PDB entry 2C06 | solution NMR | chains A and C of the 3 polymer chains in the assembly

# Chain A
Molecule: Kid toxin protein
Organism: Escherichia coli
UniProt: P13976 (PEMK_ECOLI); residues 1-110 here correspond to UniProt positions 24-133 (UniProt number = residue number + 23)
Amino-acid sequence (110 residues; numbered 1 to 110; the number before each row is that of its first residue):
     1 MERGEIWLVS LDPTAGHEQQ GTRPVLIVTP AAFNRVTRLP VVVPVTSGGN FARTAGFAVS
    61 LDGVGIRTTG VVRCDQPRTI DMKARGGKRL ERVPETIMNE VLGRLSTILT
Reported in the primary citation:
  - catalytic residues: His-17, Arg-73, Asp-75
  - binding site for the 5-nt RNA strand (chain C): Asp-12, His-17, Gln-20, Gly-21, Thr-22, Arg-23, Thr-37, Arg-38, Thr-46, Ser-47, Ala-55, Phe-57, Thr-69, Arg-73, Asp-75, Lys-83
  - specificity-determining residues: Thr-46, Ser-47
  - specificity-determining residues: Ala-55, Phe-57, Thr-69, Val-71, Arg-73 (proposed by the authors, not directly observed)
  - mutagenesis - G21R: abolished catalytic activity (citing earlier work)
  - self-association interface (contacts with another copy of this molecule); pairs are residue here / residue on that copy: Glu-18/Arg-85 (salt bridge) (citing earlier work)
  - self-association interface (contacts with another copy of this molecule); pairs are residue here / residue on that copy: Asp-81/His-17 (hydrogen bond)
  - conformationally variable residues (loop rearrangement): Ser-47 to Ala-55

# Chain C
Molecule: 5-nt RNA strand
Sequence (5 nucleotides; each row starts with the number of its first residue):
     1 AUACA

# How chain A and chain C interact
Contacting residue pairs (28; chain A residue first):
  Ser-10(A) with A5(C), base contact
  Asp-12(A) with A5(C), sugar contact
  Thr-14(A) with A5(C), sugar contact
  His-17(A) with A3(C), phosphate contact
  Glu-18(A) with C4(C), phosphate contact
  Gln-19(A) with A3(C), sugar contact; C4(C), phosphate contact
  Gln-20(A) with C4(C), phosphate contact; A5(C), sugar contact
  Gly-21(A) with A5(C), phosphate contact
  Thr-22(A) with A5(C), base contact
  Arg-23(A) with C4(C), sugar contact
  Val-45(A) with C4(C), base contact
  Thr-46(A) with A3(C), base contact; C4(C), base contact
  Ser-47(A) with A3(C), base contact; C4(C), base contact
  Gly-48(A) with A3(C), base contact
  Ala-55(A) with U2(C), base contact
  Gly-56(A) with U2(C), base contact
  Phe-57(A) with U2(C), base contact
  Thr-69(A) with C4(C), base contact
  Gly-70(A) with C4(C), base contact
  Arg-73(A) with U2(C), sugar contact; A3(C), phosphate contact
  Asp-75(A) with U2(C), sugar contact; A3(C), phosphate contact
  Gln-76(A) with A3(C), phosphate contact
Other interface residues (no listed pair), chain A (23 interface residues in all): Val-71

# Summary
The interface between chain A and chain C involves 23 residues on one side and 4 on the other. From the paper:
catalytic residues His-17(A), Arg-73(A) and Asp-75(A); G21R of chain A abolishes catalytic activity.
Here chain A is Kid toxin protein (Escherichia coli) and chain C is a 5-nt RNA strand. Entry 2C06 (NMR-based
model of the complex of the toxin Kid and a 5-nucleotide substrate RNA fragment (AUACA)) was determined by
solution NMR.
